PDB entry 7PAM | electron microscopy, 6.80 A resolution (low resolution: residue-level contacts below are approximate; hydrogen-bond / salt-bridge calls are withheld) | chains C and 5 of the 54 polymer chains in the assembly

[Chain C]
Molecule: 30S ribosomal protein S4
From: Mycoplasma pneumoniae M129
UniProtKB: P46775 (RS4_MYCPN); numbering as in UniProt (aligned over 1-205)
Amino-acid sequence (205 residues; row label = number of the first residue in the row):
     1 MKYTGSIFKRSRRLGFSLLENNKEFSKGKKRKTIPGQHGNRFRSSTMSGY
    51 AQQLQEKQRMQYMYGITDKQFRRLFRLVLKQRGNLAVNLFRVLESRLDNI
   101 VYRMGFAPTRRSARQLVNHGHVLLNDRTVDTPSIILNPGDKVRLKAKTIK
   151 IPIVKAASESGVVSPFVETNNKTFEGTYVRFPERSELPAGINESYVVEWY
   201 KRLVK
Not modelled in the structure: 204-205

[Chain 5]
Molecule: 16S ribosomal RNA
From: Mycoplasma pneumoniae M129
Sequence (1520 nucleotides; each row starts with the number of its first residue):
     1 UUUUUCUGAGAGUUUGAUCCUGGCUCAGGAUUAACGCUGGCGGCAUGCCU
    51 AAUACAUGCAAGUCGAUCGAAAGUAGUAAUACUUUAGAGGCGAACGGGUG
   101 AGUAACACGUAUCCAAUCUACCUUAUAAUGGGGGAUAACUAGUUGAAAGA
   151 CUAGCUAAUACCGCAUAAGAACUUUGGUUCGCAUGAAUCAAAGUUGAAAG
   201 GACCUGCAAGGGUUCGUUAUUUGAUGAGGGUGCGCCAUAUCAGCUAGUUG
   251 GUGGGGUAACGGCCUACCAAGGCAAUGACGUGUAGCUAUGCUGAGAAGUA
   301 GAAUAGCCACAAUGGGACUGAGACACGGCCCAUACUCCUACGGGAGGCAG
   351 CAGUAGGGAAUUUUUCACAAUGAGCGAAAGCUUGAUGGAGCAAUGCCGCG
   401 UGAACGAUGAAGGUCUUUAAGAUUGUAAAGUUCUUUUAUUUGGGAAGAAU
   451 GACUUUAGCAGGUAAUGGCUAGAGUUUGACUGUACCAUUUUGAAUAAGUG
   501 ACGACUAACUAUGUGCCAGCAGUCGCGGUAAUACAUAGGUCGCAAGCGUU
   551 AUCCGGAUUUAUUGGGCGUAAAGCAAGCGCAGGCGGAUUGAAAAGUCUGG
   601 UGUUAAAGGCAGCUGCUUAACAGUUGUAUGCAUUGGAAACUAUUAAUCUA
   651 GAGUGUGGUAGGGAGUUUUGGAAUUUCAUGUGGAGCGGUGAAAUGCGUAG
   701 AUAUAUGAAGGAACACCAGUGGCGAAGGCGAAAACUUAGGCCAUUACUGA
   751 CGCUUAGGCUUGAAAGUGUGGGGAGCAAAUAGGAUUAGAUACCCUAGUAG
   801 UCCACACCGUAAACGAUAGAUACUAGCUGUCGGGGCGAUCCCCUCGGUAG
   851 UGAAGUUAACACAUUAAGUAUCUCGCCUGGGUAGUACAUUCGCAAGAAUG
   901 AAACUCAAACGGAAUUGACGGGGACCCGCACAAGUGGUGGAGCAUGUUGC
   951 UUAAUUCGACGGUACACGAAAAACCUUACCUAGACUUGACAUCCUUGGCA
  1001 AAGUUAUGGAAACAUAAUGGAGGUUAACCGAGUGACAGGUGGUGCAUGGU
  1051 UGUCGUCAGCUCGUGUCGUGAGAUGUUGGGUUAAGUCCCGCAACGAGCGC
  1101 AACCCUUAUCGUUAGUUACAUUGUCUAGCGAGACUGCUAAUGCAAAUUGG
  1151 AGGAAGGAAGGGAUGACGUCAAAUCAUCAUGCCCCUUAUGUCUAGGGCUG
  1201 CAAACGUGCUACAAUGGCCAAUACAAACAGUCGCCAGCUUGUAAAAGUGA
  1251 GCAAAUCUGUAAAGUUGGUCUCAGUUCGGAUUGAGGGCUGCAAUUCGUCC
  1301 UCAUGAAGUCGGAAUCACUAGUAAUCGCGAAUCAGCUAUGUCGCGGUGAA
  1351 UACGUUCUCGGGUCUUGUACACACCGCCCGUCAAACUAUGAAAGCUGGUA
  1401 AUAUUUAAAAACGUGUUGCUAACCAUUAGGAAGCGCAUGUCAAGGAUAGC
  1451 ACCGGUGAUUGGAGUUAAGUCGUAACAAGGUACCCCUACGAGAACGUGGG
  1501 GGUGGAUCACCUCCUUUCUA
Not modelled in the structure: 1-4, 181-184, 1020-1027, 1510-1520

[How chain C and chain 5 interact]
Contacting residue pairs (116):
  Met-1(C) / U401(5)
  Met-1(C) / A497(5)
  Met-1(C) / A544(5)
  Met-1(C) / A545(5)
  Lys-2(C) / G400(5)
  Lys-2(C) / U401(5)
  Tyr-3(C) / U401(5)
  Tyr-3(C) / G402(5)
  Tyr-3(C) / A403(5)
  Ser-6(C) / G425(5)
  Ser-6(C) / U426(5)
  Ser-6(C) / A427(5)
  Ile-7(C) / A427(5)
  Phe-8(C) / U426(5)
  Phe-8(C) / A427(5)
  Lys-9(C) / U424(5)
  Lys-9(C) / G425(5)
  Lys-9(C) / U426(5)
  Lys-9(C) / U540(5)
  Arg-10(C) / C541(5)
  Arg-10(C) / G542(5)
  Arg-12(C) / G409(5)
  Arg-12(C) / U426(5)
  Arg-13(C) / U540(5)
  Arg-13(C) / C541(5)
  Ser-26(C) / U408(5)
  Lys-27(C) / G406(5)
  Lys-27(C) / A407(5)
  Lys-27(C) / G409(5)
  Lys-27(C) / U426(5)
  Gly-28(C) / U408(5)
  Gly-28(C) / G409(5)
  Lys-29(C) / U408(5)
  Lys-29(C) / G409(5)
  Lys-29(C) / A422(5)
  Arg-31(C) / U423(5)
  Pro-35(C) / U424(5)
  Gly-36(C) / U423(5)
  Gln-37(C) / G413(5)
  Gln-37(C) / U414(5)
  Gln-37(C) / U423(5)
  Gln-37(C) / G538(5)
  Gln-37(C) / G539(5)
  His-38(C) / C509(5)
  His-38(C) / U510(5)
  Thr-46(C) / A504(5)
  Thr-46(C) / A507(5)
  Thr-46(C) / A508(5)
  Tyr-50(C) / U506(5)
  Tyr-50(C) / A507(5)
  Leu-54(C) / A507(5)
  Lys-57(C) / C543(5)
  Gln-58(C) / G542(5)
  Gln-58(C) / C543(5)
  Gln-61(C) / C543(5)
  Thr-67(C) / A544(5)
  Asp-68(C) / C543(5)
  Asp-68(C) / A544(5)
  Lys-69(C) / C397(5)
  Lys-69(C) / A544(5)
  Lys-69(C) / A545(5)
  Gln-70(C) / G398(5)
  Arg-73(C) / C397(5)
  Arg-73(C) / G398(5)
  Arg-73(C) / A619(5)
  Arg-73(C) / A620(5)
  Leu-77(C) / A619(5)
  Lys-80(C) / C610(5)
  Lys-80(C) / A611(5)
  Gln-81(C) / G612(5)
  Arg-82(C) / A611(5)
  Thr-109(C) / A404(5)
  Arg-111(C) / A403(5)
  Arg-111(C) / A404(5)
  Arg-114(C) / C399(5)
  Arg-114(C) / G400(5)
  Gln-115(C) / G402(5)
  Gln-115(C) / U434(5)
  Gln-115(C) / A493(5)
  Asn-118(C) / G400(5)
  Asn-118(C) / U436(5)
  His-119(C) / U434(5)
  His-119(C) / U435(5)
  His-119(C) / U436(5)
  His-119(C) / A493(5)
  His-121(C) / U434(5)
  His-121(C) / U435(5)
  Arg-127(C) / C616(5)
  Arg-127(C) / U617(5)
  Thr-128(C) / U617(5)
  Val-129(C) / U617(5)
  Asp-130(C) / U436(5)
  Asp-130(C) / U617(5)
  Thr-131(C) / G398(5)
  Thr-131(C) / C399(5)
  Thr-131(C) / U617(5)
  Thr-131(C) / U618(5)
  Pro-132(C) / C399(5)
  Pro-132(C) / G400(5)
  Ser-133(C) / G398(5)
  Ser-133(C) / C399(5)
  Ser-133(C) / A619(5)
  Ile-134(C) / U618(5)
  Lys-147(C) / U434(5)
  Lys-147(C) / U435(5)
  Lys-150(C) / U434(5)
  Ile-151(C) / C433(5)
  Ile-151(C) / U434(5)
  Pro-152(C) / C433(5)
  Ile-153(C) / C433(5)
  Glu-198(C) / A9(5)
  Trp-199(C) / A9(5)
  Tyr-200(C) / A9(5)
  Lys-201(C) / G28(5)
  Arg-202(C) / G29(5)
  Leu-203(C) / G8(5)
Interface residues without a listed pair, chain C (64 interface residues in all): Gly-5, Tyr-62, Arg-96, Pro-108
Interface residues without a listed pair, chain 5 (55 interface residues in all): U7, C396, G546

[Summary]
64 residues of chain C face 55 of chain 5 across their interface.
Here chain C is 30S ribosomal protein S4 and chain 5 is 16S ribosomal RNA, both from Mycoplasma pneumoniae
M129. Entry 7PAM (70S ribosome with A*- and P/E-site tRNAs in Mycoplasma pneumoniae cells) was determined by
electron microscopy together with 7OOC, 7OOD, 7P6Z, 7PAH, 7PAI, 7PAJ and 23 further entries from the same
study.
